PDB entry 8DIT | electron microscopy, 5.10 A resolution (low resolution: residue-level contacts below are approximate; hydrogen-bond / salt-bridge calls are withheld) | chains A and B of the 3 polymer chains in the assembly

# Chain A
Molecule: Vacuolar protein sorting-associated protein 33
Organism: Chaetomium thermophilum
Amino-acid sequence (696 residues; each row starts with the number of its first residue; numbers below 1 keep their minus sign (Met-28 is residue -28)):
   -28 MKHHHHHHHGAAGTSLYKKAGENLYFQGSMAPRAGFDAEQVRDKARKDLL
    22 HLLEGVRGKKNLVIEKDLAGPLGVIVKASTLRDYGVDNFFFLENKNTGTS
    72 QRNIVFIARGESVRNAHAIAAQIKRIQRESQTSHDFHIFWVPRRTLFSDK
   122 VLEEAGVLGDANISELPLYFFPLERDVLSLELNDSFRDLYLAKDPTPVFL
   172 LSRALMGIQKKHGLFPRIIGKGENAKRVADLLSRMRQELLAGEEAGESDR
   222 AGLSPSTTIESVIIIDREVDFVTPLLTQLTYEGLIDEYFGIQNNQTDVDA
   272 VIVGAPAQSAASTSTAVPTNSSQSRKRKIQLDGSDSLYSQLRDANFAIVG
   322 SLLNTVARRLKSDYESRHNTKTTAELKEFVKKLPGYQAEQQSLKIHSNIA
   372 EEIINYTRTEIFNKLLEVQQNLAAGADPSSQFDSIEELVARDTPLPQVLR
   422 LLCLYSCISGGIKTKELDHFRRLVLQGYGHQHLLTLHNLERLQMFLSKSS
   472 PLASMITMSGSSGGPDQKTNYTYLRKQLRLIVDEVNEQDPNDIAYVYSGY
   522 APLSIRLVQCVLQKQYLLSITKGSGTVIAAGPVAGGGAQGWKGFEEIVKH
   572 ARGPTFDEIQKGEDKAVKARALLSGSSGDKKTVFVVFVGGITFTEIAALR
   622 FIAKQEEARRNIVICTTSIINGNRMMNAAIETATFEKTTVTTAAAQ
Disordered / not traced: -28 to 8, 270-296, 656-667

# Chain B
Molecule: Vacuolar protein sorting-associated protein 16
Organism: Chaetomium thermophilum
Amino-acid sequence (834 residues; row label = number of the first residue in the row):
     1 MDTAHPTASWEQLGERFYRKIQLYTQVFDQDFDLDNYIVTGAPYGGAIAL
    51 YRDDEKLVAYQPSRSSRPTIDICSLSGKLLRRISWDQGPIKGVGWSEDEK
   101 LLIVMVDGTVRCYFDLQSEFTQFSLGHGAEEHGVKSCRFYSHGLVALLGN
   151 NALVSVSSYDEPRPKLLASPPEGRVYSWNIIPPAYSLSRSVEVLLSVNQT
   201 IYVCDASECEDRFLDIGPFSHIAVSPNGRFCALYTTTGKVHVITSDFQSR
   251 LSEHDTKSKIAPNYFEWCGNDAVVIAWDDEVHLVGPSGSLARFFYDSGRI
   301 HLIPDFDGVRILANDRCDFLQKVPDVIEEVFGLGADSPASILLDAVEQLE
   351 MKSPKADDNIQLIRPHLVEAVDTCVSAAGQEFSIHWQKQLLKAASFGKSV
   401 LDIYNSDDFVDMCETLRVLNAVRFYEVGLPLSYEQYQRLSPSGLISRLLN
   451 RHEYLLAIRIADHLRLPTDKIHVHWASAKVRLGSEDDDTICRKIVEKLSG
   501 KPGISFEVIARTAYEEGRTRLATELLNHEPRAGRQVPLLLSMEEDELALD
   551 KAIESGDTDLIYFVIHQLRRKLPLASFFRVVSSRPTASAMVEALARNSDG
   601 DGNEDTALLKDLYYQDDRRLDGASVFIREALQQPETRTASDKLDLAANLL
   651 QGNQKEHVFELGALKEAKMLLRMQETFERDLTDSFVGLSVNQTMFKLIKL
   701 GYHGRAKKIQSEFKVPERVAWWIRLQALVAKRDWNEIEEISRQRKSPIGW
   751 EPFFNQVLQAGNPRLAATFIPKCTNLEPGQTITMYEKCGMRVKAAEEAVR
   801 LKDTEAWNRLLEAAGRNTAEGREIERLGATVFKK

# Chain A / chain B interface
Contacting residue pairs (138):
  Lys66(A) with Asp601(B)
  Glu82(A) with Thr558(B); Tyr562(B)
  Ser83(A) with Asn597(B)
  Val84(A) with Asn597(B)
  Arg85(A) with Asp601(B)
  His88(A) with Ser598(B); Asp599(B)
  Arg115(A) with Asp559(B)
  Thr116(A) with Asp559(B)
  Leu117(A) with Asp559(B); Phe563(B)
  Phe118(A) with His566(B); Leu594(B)
  Asp159(A) with Arg596(B)
  Leu162(A) with Asp621(B)
  Ala163(A) with Ala589(B); Glu592(B); Arg596(B); Arg618(B)
  Lys164(A) with Ala589(B); Arg618(B)
  Asp165(A) with Ala589(B); Ala593(B); Arg596(B)
  Pro166(A) with Thr586(B); Ala589(B); Met590(B)
  Thr167(A) with Tyr562(B)
  Phe170(A) with Ile553(B); Gly556(B); Thr558(B); Ile561(B); Met590(B)
  Arg174(A) with Ser555(B)
  Arg198(A) with Thr586(B)
  Leu202(A) with Ile553(B); Glu554(B); Ser555(B); Gly556(B)
  Arg205(A) with Pro530(B); Lys551(B); Glu554(B); Ser555(B)
  Met206(A) with Ser555(B)
  Gln208(A) with Pro530(B)
  Glu209(A) with Pro530(B); Arg531(B); Ala532(B); Ser555(B)
  Ala212(A) with Pro530(B); Arg531(B)
  Gly213(A) with Arg531(B)
  Glu214(A) with Ile504(B)
  Glu215(A) with Ile504(B); His528(B)
  Ala216(A) with Ile504(B)
  Gly217(A) with Ile504(B)
  Glu218(A) with Arg531(B)
  Arg379(A) with Asn755(B); Gln759(B)
  Glu381(A) with Pro752(B); Asn755(B)
  Asp404(A) with Arg718(B)
  Glu407(A) with Pro716(B); Arg718(B); Val719(B)
  Glu408(A) with Trp722(B); Pro752(B)
  Val410(A) with Asn691(B)
  Ala411(A) with Val719(B); Trp722(B); Ile723(B)
  Arg412(A) with Trp722(B); Gln726(B); Pro752(B); Gln756(B)
  Asp413(A) with Asn691(B); Gln692(B)
  Leu438(A) with Phe659(B)
  Asp439(A) with Phe659(B)
  Arg442(A) with Phe659(B); Glu666(B)
  Arg443(A) with Lys714(B)
  Leu444(A) with Val719(B)
  Gln447(A) with Ser689(B); Val690(B); Asn691(B); Phe713(B); Lys714(B); Val715(B); Pro716(B)
  Gly448(A) with Ser689(B); Asn691(B)
  Gly450(A) with Leu670(B); Ser689(B)
  His451(A) with Leu631(B); Glu635(B); Ala667(B); Leu670(B); Leu671(B); Gln674(B)
  Gln452(A) with Leu631(B); Glu635(B)
  His453(A) with Ala663(B); Glu666(B); Ala667(B); Leu670(B)
  Leu454(A) with Ile627(B); Glu660(B); Ala663(B); Leu664(B); Ala667(B)
  Leu455(A) with Ser624(B); Ile627(B); Arg628(B)
  Leu457(A) with Phe659(B); Glu660(B); Ala663(B)
  His458(A) with Leu620(B); Ser624(B); Ile627(B); Leu650(B); Glu660(B)
  Glu461(A) with Leu620(B); Glu656(B); His657(B); Glu660(B)
  Arg462(A) with Arg618(B); Asp621(B)
  Ser470(A) with Val658(B)
  Ser471(A) with Glu656(B)
  Pro472(A) with Glu656(B)
  Leu473(A) with Glu656(B)
  Thr653(A) with Arg628(B); Gln632(B)
  Ala654(A) with Leu631(B); Gln632(B)
Interface residues without a listed pair, chain A (72 interface residues in all): Thr380, Thr435, Leu446, Tyr449, Asn459, Ser468, Ala650, Thr655
Interface residues without a listed pair, chain B (77 interface residues in all): Gly503, Glu529, Gly533, Arg534, Gly600, Ala623, Leu643, Lys655, Gly687, Leu688, Glu751

# Summary
The interface between chain A and chain B involves 72 residues on one side and 77 on the other.
Here chain A is Vacuolar protein sorting-associated protein 33 and chain B is Vacuolar protein
sorting-associated protein 16, both from Chaetomium thermophilum. Entry 8DIT (Cryo-EM structure of a HOPS core
complex containing Vps33, Vps16, and Vps18) was determined by electron microscopy.
